6Y29 - chains A and C of the 3 polymer chains in the assembly; structure by X-ray diffraction, 1.28 A resolution.

== Chain A ==
Molecule: Lymphocyte antigen HLA-B27
Source organism: Homo sapiens
Reference sequence: A0A2R7Z5J3 (A0A2R7Z5J3_HUMAN); residues 1-276 here correspond to UniProt positions 25-300 (UniProt number = residue number + 24)
Chain sequence (276 residues; each row starts with the number of its first residue):
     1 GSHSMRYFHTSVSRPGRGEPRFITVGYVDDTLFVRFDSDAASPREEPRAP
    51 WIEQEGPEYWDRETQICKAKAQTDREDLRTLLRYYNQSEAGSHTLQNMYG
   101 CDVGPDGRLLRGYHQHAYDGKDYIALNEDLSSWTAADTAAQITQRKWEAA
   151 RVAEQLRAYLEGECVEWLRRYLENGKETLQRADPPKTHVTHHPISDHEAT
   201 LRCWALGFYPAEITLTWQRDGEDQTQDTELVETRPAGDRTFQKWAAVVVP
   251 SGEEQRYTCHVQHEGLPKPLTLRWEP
Disulfide bonds: C101-C164, C203-C259

== Chain C ==
Molecule: mE
Source organism: synthetic construct
Chain sequence (9 residues; row label = number of the first residue in the row):
     1 GRLNEPIKV

== How chain A and chain C interact ==
Pairs across the interface - 34 pairs, chain A then chain C:
  Y7(A) - G1(C)  hydrogen bond (side chain-backbone)
  Y7(A) - R2(C)
  H9(A) - R2(C)  hydrogen bond
  T24(A) - R2(C)  hydrogen bond
  E45(A) - R2(C)  salt bridge
  R62(A) - R2(C)  hydrogen bond (side chain-backbone)
  R62(A) - N4(C)
  E63(A) - G1(C)
  E63(A) - R2(C)  salt bridge
  I66(A) - L3(C)
  I66(A) - N4(C)
  C67(A) - R2(C)  hydrogen bond
  T73(A) - K8(C)
  E76(A) - K8(C)  salt bridge
  D77(A) - K8(C)
  D77(A) - V9(C)  hydrogen bond (side chain-backbone)
  T80(A) - V9(C)
  Y84(A) - V9(C)  hydrogen bond (side chain-backbone)
  Y99(A) - R2(C)
  Y99(A) - L3(C)  hydrogen bond (side chain-backbone)
  T143(A) - V9(C)  hydrogen bond (side chain-backbone)
  K146(A) - K8(C)
  K146(A) - V9(C)  hydrogen bond (side chain-backbone)
  W147(A) - I7(C)  hydrophobic
  W147(A) - K8(C)  hydrogen bond (side chain-backbone)
  V152(A) - I7(C)  hydrophobic
  Q155(A) - E5(C)
  L156(A) - L3(C)  hydrophobic
  L156(A) - I7(C)  hydrophobic
  Y159(A) - G1(C)  hydrogen bond (side chain-backbone)
  Y159(A) - R2(C)
  Y159(A) - L3(C)
  W167(A) - G1(C)
  Y171(A) - G1(C)  hydrogen bond (side chain-backbone)
Interface residues without a listed pair, chain A (31 interface residues in all): M5, V25, V34, Y59, L81, H114, H116, Y123

== In short ==
The interface between chain A and chain C involves 31 residues on one side and 8 on the other; the contacts
include 13 hydrogen bonds and 3 salt bridges. Polar pairs include E45(A)-R2(C), E63(A)-R2(C) and E76(A)-K8(C).
Here chain A is Lymphocyte antigen HLA-B27 (Homo sapiens) and chain C is mE (synthetic construct). Entry 6Y29
(Crystal structure of HLA-B2709 complexed with the nona-peptide mE) was determined by X-ray diffraction.
